5CL1 - chains A and D of the 4 polymer chains in the assembly; structure by X-ray diffraction, 3.80 A resolution.

# Chain A
Name: Maltose-binding periplasmic protein, Norrin
Source organism: Escherichia coli O157:H7
Notes: fragment: UNP Q00604 residues 31-133
UniProtKB: chimeric construct of P0AEY0, Q00604: residues 0-366 from P0AEY0 (MALE_ECO57) positions 26-392 (UniProt number = residue number + 26); residues 1031-1133 from Q00604 positions 31-133 (UniProt number = residue number - 1000)
Amino-acid sequence (483 residues; each row starts with the number of its first residue; note: 660 numbers in that range are skipped by the numbering (no residue carries them; nothing is unmodelled there); numbers below 1 keep their minus sign (His-9 is residue -9)):
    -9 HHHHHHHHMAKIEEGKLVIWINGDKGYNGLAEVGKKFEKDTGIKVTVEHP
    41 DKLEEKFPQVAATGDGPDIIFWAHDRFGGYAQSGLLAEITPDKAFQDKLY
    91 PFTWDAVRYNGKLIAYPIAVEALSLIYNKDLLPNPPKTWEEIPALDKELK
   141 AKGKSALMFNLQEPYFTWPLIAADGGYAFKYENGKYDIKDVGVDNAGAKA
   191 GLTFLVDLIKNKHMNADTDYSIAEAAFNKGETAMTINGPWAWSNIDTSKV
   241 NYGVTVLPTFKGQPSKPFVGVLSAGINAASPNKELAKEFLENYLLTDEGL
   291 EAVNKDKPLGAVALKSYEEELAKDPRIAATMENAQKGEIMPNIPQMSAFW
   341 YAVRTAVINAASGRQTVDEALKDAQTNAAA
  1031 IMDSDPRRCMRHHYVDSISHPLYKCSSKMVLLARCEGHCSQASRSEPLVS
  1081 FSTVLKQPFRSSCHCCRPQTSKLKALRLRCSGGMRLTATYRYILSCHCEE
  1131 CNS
Unresolved in the structure: -9 to 0, 1031
Sequence notes: expression tag (-9 to -1); linker (367-370)
Disulfide bonds: Cys1039-Cys1096, Cys1055-Cys1110, Cys1065-Cys1126, Cys1069-Cys1128
Ligand contacts: N-acetylglucosamine (NAG; 2-acetamido-2-deoxy-beta-D-glucopyranose): His1042, Arg1064, Glu1066
What the authors report for this chain:
  - disease-associated variants - R1041K, R1041T, H1043Q, H1043R, V1045E, V1045M, L1061F, L1061P, K1104Q, L1124F (citing earlier work)

# Chain D
Name: Frizzled-4
Source organism: Homo sapiens
UniProtKB: Q9ULV1 (FZD4_HUMAN); residue numbers follow UniProt; this construct covers 38-160
Amino-acid sequence (131 residues; numbered 30 to 160; the number before each row is that of its first residue):
    30 HHHHHHHHGDEEERRCDPIRISMCQNLGYNVTKMPNLVGHELQTDAELQL
    80 TTFTPLIQYGCSSQLQFFLCSVYVPMCTEKINIPIGPCGGMCLSVKRRCE
   130 PVLKEFGFAWPESLNCSKFPPQNDHNHMCME
Unresolved in the structure: 30-42
Sequence notes: expression tag (30-37)
Disulfide bonds: Cys45-Cys106, Cys53-Cys99, Cys90-Cys128, Cys117-Cys158, Cys121-Cys145
Swiss-Prot annotation at these positions:
  - glycosylation (N-linked (GlcNAc...) asparagine): Asn59, Asn144
What the authors report for this chain:
  - disease-associated variants - M105T, M105V, I114T, M157V (citing earlier work)
  - specificity-determining residues: Lys109, Ile110, Met157 (by similarity / conservation)

# Interface between chain A and chain D
Pairs across the interface (55):
  Pro48(A) - Leu71(D)
  Pro48(A) - Asp74(D)
  Gln49(A) - Glu70(D)
  Arg66(A) - Leu77(D)
  Gly69(A) - Thr73(D)  hydrogen bond (backbone-side chain)
  Gln72(A) - Thr73(D)  hydrogen bond
  Ser73(A) - Arg49(D)
  Ser73(A) - Thr73(D)
  Pro334(A) - Glu76(D)
  Pro334(A) - Leu77(D)  hydrophobic
  Pro334(A) - Thr80(D)  hydrogen bond (backbone-side chain)
  Gln335(A) - Glu76(D)  hydrogen bond
  Gln335(A) - Thr80(D)
  Ser337(A) - Leu77(D)  hydrogen bond (side chain-backbone)
  Ser337(A) - Thr80(D)
  Ser337(A) - Thr81(D)
  Ala338(A) - Thr80(D)
  Ala338(A) - Thr83(D)
  Tyr341(A) - Thr83(D)  hydrogen bond
  Tyr341(A) - Pro84(D)
  Thr366(A) - Gln87(D)
  Asn367(A) - Thr83(D)  hydrogen bond (backbone-side chain)
  Asn367(A) - Pro84(D)
  Ser1034(A) - Asn55(D)  hydrogen bond
  Asp1035(A) - Asn55(D)  hydrogen bond (backbone-side chain)
  Pro1036(A) - Asn55(D)
  Arg1038(A) - Asn55(D)
  Met1040(A) - Asn55(D)
  Met1040(A) - Leu56(D)
  Arg1041(A) - Gly57(D)
  Arg1041(A) - Glu160(D)  hydrogen bond (side chain-backbone)
  His1042(A) - Gly57(D)
  His1043(A) - Gly57(D)  hydrogen bond (backbone-backbone)
  His1043(A) - Phe96(D)
  His1043(A) - Met105(D)
  Val1045(A) - Thr107(D)
  Val1045(A) - Ile110(D)  hydrophobic
  Lys1058(A) - His154(D)
  Met1059(A) - Lys109(D)
  Met1059(A) - Ile110(D)  hydrophobic
  Met1059(A) - Met157(D)
  Val1060(A) - Met157(D)  hydrophobic
  Leu1061(A) - Ile114(D)  hydrophobic
  Leu1061(A) - Asn152(D)
  Leu1061(A) - Met157(D)
  Leu1061(A) - Cys158(D)
  Lys1102(A) - Glu160(D)  salt bridge
  Lys1104(A) - Gln151(D)
  Lys1104(A) - Asn152(D)  hydrogen bond (side chain-backbone)
  Leu1106(A) - His154(D)
  Arg1107(A) - His154(D)
  Tyr1122(A) - Asn152(D)
  Tyr1122(A) - Met159(D)
  Tyr1122(A) - Glu160(D)
  Leu1124(A) - Glu160(D)
Interface residues without a listed pair, chain A (37 interface residues in all): Ala52, Leu75, Ala368, Asp1033, Tyr1044
Interface residues without a listed pair, chain D (30 interface residues in all): Ser51, Gln93
The authors on this interface:
  - interface residues, chain A: Val1045(A), Met1059(A), Leu1061(A), Leu1124(A)
  - interface residues, chain A: His1043(A), Tyr1122(A) (citing earlier work)
  - interface residues, chain D: Phe96(D), Met105(D), Met157(D), Met159(D)

# Summary
The interface between chain A and chain D involves 37 residues on one side and 30 on the other, with 12
hydrogen bonds and 1 salt bridge. Polar pairs include Lys1102(A)-Glu160(D), Gly69(A)-Thr73(D) and
Gln72(A)-Thr73(D). Bound to chain A: N-acetylglucosamine. From the paper: interface residues Val1045(A),
Met1059(A) and Phe96(D) among others; specificity determinants Lys109(D), Ile110(D) and Met157(D).
Here chain A is Maltose-binding periplasmic protein, Norrin (Escherichia coli O157:H7) and chain D is
Frizzled-4 (Homo sapiens). Entry 5CL1 (Complex structure of Norrin with human Frizzled 4) was determined by
X-ray diffraction together with 5CM4 from the same study.
